Entry 8XOP (electron microscopy, 2.80 A resolution); this record covers chains I and J of the 28 polymer chains in the assembly.

== Chain I (and J) ==
Name: ATP-dependent Clp protease proteolytic subunit
From: Streptomyces hawaiiensis
Notes: EC 3.4.21.92; chain J of this document is another copy of the same molecule, construct and numbering; everything in this record applies to it too
UniProtKB: A0A5B9BIX9 (A0A5B9BIX9_9ACTN); residues 52-235 here = UniProt positions 52-235
Sequence (220 residues; row label = number of the first residue in the row):
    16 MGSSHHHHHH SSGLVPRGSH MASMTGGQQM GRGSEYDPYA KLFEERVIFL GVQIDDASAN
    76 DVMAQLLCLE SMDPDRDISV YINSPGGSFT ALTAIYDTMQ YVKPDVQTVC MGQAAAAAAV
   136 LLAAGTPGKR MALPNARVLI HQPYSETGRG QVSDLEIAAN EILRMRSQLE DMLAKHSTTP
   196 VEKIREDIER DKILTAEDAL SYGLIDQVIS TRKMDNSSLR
Unresolved in the structure: 16-50, 227-235
Construct notes: initiating methionine (16); expression tag (17-51); engineered mutation Ala131 (Ser in A0A5B9BIX9)
From the paper describing this entry:
  - binding site for ADEP1: Ser94, Tyr96
  - binding site for ADEP1: Tyr116
  - mutagenesis - S131A: decreased catalytic activity

== How chain I and chain J interact ==
Contacting residue pairs - 28 pairs, chain I then chain J:
  Tyr51(I) with Asp76(J)
  Tyr54(I) with Asn75(J)
  Lys56(I) with Cys83(J)
  Leu57(I) with Ala79(J), hydrophobic
  Phe64(I) with Asn75(J); Ala79(J), hydrophobic
  Gly66(I) with Asp71(J); Asn75(J)
  Asn98(I) with Asn75(J)
  Met126(I) with Met78(J), hydrophobic
  Gly127(I) with Thr105(J); Ala109(J)
  Leu148(I) with Asp112(J)
  Pro149(I) with Asp112(J)
  Asn150(I) with Thr108(J); Tyr111(J); Asp112(J), hydrogen bond
  Arg152(I) with Glu176(J)
  Arg205(I) with Gln166(J); Ser168(J); Asp169(J), salt bridge
  Asp206(I) with Ile172(J)
  Ile208(I) with Ile172(J), hydrophobic; Glu176(J)
  Thr210(I) with Arg179(J)
  Ile224(I) with Tyr116(J), hydrophobic
  Thr226(I) with Tyr116(J); Lys118(J), hydrogen bond (backbone-side chain)
Other interface residues (no listed pair), chain I (23 interface residues in all): Pro53, Gln68, Tyr96, Gln128
Other interface residues (no listed pair), chain J (21 interface residues in all): Gln80, Leu82

== Summary ==
The interface between chain I and chain J involves 23 residues on one side and 21 on the other, with 2
hydrogen bonds and 1 salt bridge. Among the polar pairs are Arg205(I)-Asp169(J), Asn150(I)-Asp112(J) and
Thr226(I)-Lys118(J). From the paper: a binding site for ADEP1 at Ser94(I), Tyr96(I) and Tyr116(I); S131A of
chain I reduces catalytic activity.
Chain I and chain J are both ATP-dependent Clp protease proteolytic subunit (Streptomyces hawaiiensis); the
structure, Cryo-EM structure of ClpP1P2 in complex with ADEP1 from Streptomyces hawaiiensis, was determined by
electron microscopy, deposited together with 8XN4, 8XON and 8XOO.
